Entry 5E76 (X-ray diffraction, 2.30 A resolution); this record covers chain A.

== Chain A ==
Protein: SusD-like protein BACOVA_02651
Organism: Bacteroides ovatus (strain ATCC 8483 / DSM 1896 / JCM 5824 / NCTC 11153)
Reference sequence: A7LXT5 (SUSD_BACO1); residues 36-546 here = UniProt positions 36-546
Chain sequence (511 residues; each row starts with the number of its first residue):
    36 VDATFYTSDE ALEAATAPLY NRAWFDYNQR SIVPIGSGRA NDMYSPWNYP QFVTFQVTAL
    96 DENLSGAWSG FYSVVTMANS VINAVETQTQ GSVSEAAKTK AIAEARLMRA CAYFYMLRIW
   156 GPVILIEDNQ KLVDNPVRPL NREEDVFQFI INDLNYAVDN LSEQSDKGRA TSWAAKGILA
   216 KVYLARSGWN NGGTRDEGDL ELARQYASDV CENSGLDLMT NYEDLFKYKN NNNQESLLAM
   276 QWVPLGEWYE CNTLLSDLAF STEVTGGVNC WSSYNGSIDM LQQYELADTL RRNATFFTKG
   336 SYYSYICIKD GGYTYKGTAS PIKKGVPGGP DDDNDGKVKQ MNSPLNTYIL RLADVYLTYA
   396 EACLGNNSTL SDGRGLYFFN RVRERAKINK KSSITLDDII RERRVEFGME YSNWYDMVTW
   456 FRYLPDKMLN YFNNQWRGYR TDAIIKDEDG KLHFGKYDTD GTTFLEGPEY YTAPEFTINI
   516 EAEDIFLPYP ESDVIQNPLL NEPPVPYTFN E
Unresolved in the structure: 36-44, 124-128, 484-485, 495-497
Ion coordination: Na+: Asp-231, Asn-468, Asn-469 (together with 1,2-ethanediol)
What the authors report for this chain:
  - binding site for beta-D-glucopyranose: Arg-65, Trp-82, Asn-83, Trp-283, Trp-306, Ser-308
  - mutagenesis - W82A/W283A/W306A, W306A: abolished binding to XyG
  - mutagenesis - W82A (4.9-fold): decreased binding to XyG
  - binding site for alpha-D-xylopyranose: Tyr-84
  - mutagenesis - W82A/W283A/W306A: decreased growth in response to XyG and XyGOs

== In short ==
The Na+ site is built by Asp-231, Asn-468 and Asn-469. From the paper: a binding site for beta-D-glucopyranose
at Arg-65, Trp-82 and Asn-83 among others; W82A/W283A/W306A and W306A abolish binding to XyG.
Chain A is SusD-like protein BACOVA_02651 (Bacteroides ovatus (strain ATCC 8483 / DSM 1896 / JCM 5824 / NCTC
11153)); the structure, Crystal structure of Bacova_02651 with xylogluco-oligosaccharide, was determined by
X-ray diffraction, deposited together with 5E75, 5E7G and 5E7H.
